5XYA - chain A; structure by X-ray diffraction, 3.00 A resolution.

== Chain A ==
Name: Chemokine protease C
Organism: Streptococcus pyogenes
UniProtKB: Q3HV58 (Q3HV58_STRPY); residue numbers follow UniProt; this construct covers 118-1647
Chain sequence (1530 residues; row label = number of the first residue in the row):
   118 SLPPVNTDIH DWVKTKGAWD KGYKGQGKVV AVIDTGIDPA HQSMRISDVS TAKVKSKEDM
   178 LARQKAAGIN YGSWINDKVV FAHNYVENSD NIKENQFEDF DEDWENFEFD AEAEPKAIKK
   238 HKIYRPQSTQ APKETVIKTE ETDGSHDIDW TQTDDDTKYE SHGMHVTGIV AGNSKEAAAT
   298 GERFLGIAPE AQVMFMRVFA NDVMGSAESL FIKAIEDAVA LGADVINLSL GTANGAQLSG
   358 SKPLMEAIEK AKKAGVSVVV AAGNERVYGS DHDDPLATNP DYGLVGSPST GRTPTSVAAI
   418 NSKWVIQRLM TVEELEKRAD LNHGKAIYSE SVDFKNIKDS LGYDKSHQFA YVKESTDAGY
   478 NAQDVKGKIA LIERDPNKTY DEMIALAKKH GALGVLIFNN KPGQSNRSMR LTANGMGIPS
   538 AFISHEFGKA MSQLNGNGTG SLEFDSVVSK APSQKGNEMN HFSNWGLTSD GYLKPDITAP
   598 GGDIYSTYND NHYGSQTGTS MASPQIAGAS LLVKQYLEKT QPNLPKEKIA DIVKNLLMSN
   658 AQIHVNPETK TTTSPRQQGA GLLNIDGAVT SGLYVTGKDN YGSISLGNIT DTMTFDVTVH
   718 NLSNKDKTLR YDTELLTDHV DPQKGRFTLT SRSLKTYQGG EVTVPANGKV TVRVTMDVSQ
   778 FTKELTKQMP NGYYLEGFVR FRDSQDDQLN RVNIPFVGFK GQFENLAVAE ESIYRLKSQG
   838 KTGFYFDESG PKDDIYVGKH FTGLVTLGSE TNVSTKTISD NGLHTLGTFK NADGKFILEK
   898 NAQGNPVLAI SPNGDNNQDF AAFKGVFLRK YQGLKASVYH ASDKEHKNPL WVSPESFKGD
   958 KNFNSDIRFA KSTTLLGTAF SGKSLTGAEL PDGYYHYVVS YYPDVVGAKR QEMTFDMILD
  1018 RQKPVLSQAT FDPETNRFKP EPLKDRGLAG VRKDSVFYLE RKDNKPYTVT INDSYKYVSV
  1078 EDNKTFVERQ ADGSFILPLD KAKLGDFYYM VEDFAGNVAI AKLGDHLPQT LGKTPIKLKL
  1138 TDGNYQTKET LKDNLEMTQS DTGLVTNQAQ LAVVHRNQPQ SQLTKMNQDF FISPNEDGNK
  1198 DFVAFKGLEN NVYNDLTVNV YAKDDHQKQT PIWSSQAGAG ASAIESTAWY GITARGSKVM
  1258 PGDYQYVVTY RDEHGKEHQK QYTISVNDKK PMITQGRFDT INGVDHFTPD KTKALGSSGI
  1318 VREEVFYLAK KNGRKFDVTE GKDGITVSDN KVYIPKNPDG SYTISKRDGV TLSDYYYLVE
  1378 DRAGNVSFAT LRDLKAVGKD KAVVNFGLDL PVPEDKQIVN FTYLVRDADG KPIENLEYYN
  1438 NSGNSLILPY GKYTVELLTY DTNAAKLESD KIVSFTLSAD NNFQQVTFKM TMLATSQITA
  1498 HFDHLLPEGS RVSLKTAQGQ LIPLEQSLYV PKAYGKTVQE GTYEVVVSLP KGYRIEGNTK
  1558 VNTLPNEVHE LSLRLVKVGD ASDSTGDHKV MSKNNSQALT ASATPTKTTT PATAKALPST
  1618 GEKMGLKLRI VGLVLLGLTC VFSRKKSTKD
Disordered / not traced: 215-274, 480-492, 509-534, 1575-1647
Modified positions: Mse161, Mse177, Mse281, Mse311, Mse313, Mse321, Mse362, Mse427, Mse548, Mse576, Mse618, Mse655, Mse710, Mse773, Mse786, Mse1010, Mse1014, Mse1107, Mse1154, Mse1183, Mse1257, Mse1289, Mse1487, Mse1489 (selenomethionine; parent Met); Mse500, Mse526, Mse533, Mse1588, Mse1621 (selenomethionine)
Covalent attachments: 4-(2-aminoethyl)benzenesulfonyl fluoride (AES) linked to S617
Ion coordination: Ca2+ site 1: S908, N910, D912, N914, D916; Ca2+ site 2: H937, D940; Ca2+ site 3: D1017, Q1019, D1042, R1043, D1110; Ca2+ site 4: S1190, N1192, D1194, N1196, D1198
Small-molecule neighbours: 4-(2-aminoethyl)benzenesulfonyl fluoride (AES): H279, N381, F579, T614, G615, T616

== In short ==
Covalently linked 4-(2-aminoethyl)benzenesulfonyl fluoride: at S617. S908, N910, D912, N914 and D916
coordinate Ca2+ site 1. H937 and D940 coordinate Ca2+ site 2.
Chain A is Chemokine protease C (Streptococcus pyogenes); the structure, Crystal structure of a serine
protease from Streptococcus species, was determined by X-ray diffraction together with 5XYR from the same
study.
